PDB entry 4RT4 | X-ray diffraction, 2.00 A resolution | chains C and D of the 5 polymer chains in the assembly

Chain C (and D):
Molecule: Protein dpy-30 homolog
Organism: Homo sapiens
Notes: fragment: C terminal domain; chain D of this document is another copy of the same molecule, construct and numbering; everything in this record applies to it too
UniProtKB: Q9C005 (DPY30_HUMAN); numbering as in UniProt (aligned over 41-99)
Amino-acid sequence (66 residues; row label = number of the first residue in the row):
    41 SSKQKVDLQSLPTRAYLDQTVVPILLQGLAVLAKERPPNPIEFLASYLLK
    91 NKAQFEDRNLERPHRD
Disordered / not traced: 41-46, 99-106
Sequence notes: expression tag (100-106)

How chain C and chain D interact:
Residue-residue contacts - 54 pairs, chain C then chain D:
  Leu48(C) - Arg76(D)  hydrogen bond (backbone-side chain)
  Gln49(C) - Arg76(D)  hydrogen bond (side chain-backbone)
  Leu51(C) - Arg76(D)  hydrogen bond (backbone-side chain)
  Pro52(C) - Arg76(D)
  Thr53(C) - Ala73(D)
  Thr53(C) - Arg76(D)
  Tyr56(C) - Leu72(D)
  Tyr56(C) - Arg76(D)
  Tyr56(C) - Pro77(D)
  Tyr56(C) - Pro80(D)
  Leu57(C) - Leu69(D)  hydrophobic
  Leu57(C) - Leu72(D)  hydrophobic
  Thr60(C) - Pro80(D)
  Thr60(C) - Ile81(D)
  Val61(C) - Leu69(D)  hydrophobic
  Val61(C) - Leu72(D)  hydrophobic
  Val61(C) - Pro80(D)
  Ile64(C) - Ile81(D)  hydrophobic
  Leu65(C) - Leu65(D)  hydrophobic
  Leu65(C) - Leu69(D)  hydrophobic
  Leu65(C) - Leu84(D)  hydrophobic
  Leu69(C) - Val61(D)  hydrophobic
  Leu69(C) - Leu65(D)  hydrophobic
  Leu72(C) - Tyr56(D)
  Leu72(C) - Leu57(D)  hydrophobic
  Leu72(C) - Val61(D)  hydrophobic
  Ala73(C) - Thr53(D)
  Arg76(C) - Leu48(D)  hydrogen bond (side chain-backbone)
  Arg76(C) - Gln49(D)  hydrogen bond (side chain-backbone)
  Arg76(C) - Leu51(D)  hydrogen bond (side chain-backbone)
  Arg76(C) - Pro52(D)
  Arg76(C) - Thr53(D)
  Arg76(C) - Tyr56(D)
  Pro77(C) - Tyr56(D)
  Pro80(C) - Tyr56(D)
  Pro80(C) - Thr60(D)
  Pro80(C) - Val61(D)
  Ile81(C) - Thr60(D)
  Ile81(C) - Val61(D)  hydrophobic
  Ile81(C) - Ile64(D)  hydrophobic
  Ile81(C) - Leu88(D)
  Ile81(C) - Lys92(D)
  Ile81(C) - Glu96(D)
  Glu82(C) - Lys92(D)  salt bridge
  Leu84(C) - Leu65(D)  hydrophobic
  Ala85(C) - Ala85(D)
  Ala85(C) - Leu88(D)
  Ala85(C) - Leu89(D)  hydrophobic
  Leu88(C) - Ile81(D)
  Leu88(C) - Ala85(D)
  Leu89(C) - Ala85(D)  hydrophobic
  Lys92(C) - Ile81(D)
  Lys92(C) - Glu82(D)  salt bridge
  Glu96(C) - Ile81(D)
Interface residues without a listed pair, chain C (28 interface residues in all): Ser50, Phe95, Arg98
Interface residues without a listed pair, chain D (30 interface residues in all): Ser50, Glu75, Asn79, Phe95, Arg98

In short:
Chain C and chain D form an interface of 28 and 30 residues respectively; the contacts include 6 hydrogen
bonds and 2 salt bridges. Polar contacts include Glu82(C)-Lys92(D), Leu48(C)-Arg76(D) and Gln49(C)-Arg76(D).
Chain C and chain D are both Protein dpy-30 homolog (Homo sapiens); the structure, Crystal structure of Dpy30
complexed with Bre2, was determined by X-ray diffraction together with 4RTA from the same study.
